PDB entry 6W8D | X-ray diffraction, 2.60 A resolution | chains D and C of the 6 polymer chains in the assembly

[Chain D]
Molecule: DNA (cytosine-5)-methyltransferase 3A
Source organism: Homo sapiens
Notes: EC 2.1.1.37
UniProt: Q9Y6K1 (DNM3A_HUMAN); residue numbers follow UniProt; this construct covers 628-912
Chain sequence (285 residues; each row starts with the number of its first residue):
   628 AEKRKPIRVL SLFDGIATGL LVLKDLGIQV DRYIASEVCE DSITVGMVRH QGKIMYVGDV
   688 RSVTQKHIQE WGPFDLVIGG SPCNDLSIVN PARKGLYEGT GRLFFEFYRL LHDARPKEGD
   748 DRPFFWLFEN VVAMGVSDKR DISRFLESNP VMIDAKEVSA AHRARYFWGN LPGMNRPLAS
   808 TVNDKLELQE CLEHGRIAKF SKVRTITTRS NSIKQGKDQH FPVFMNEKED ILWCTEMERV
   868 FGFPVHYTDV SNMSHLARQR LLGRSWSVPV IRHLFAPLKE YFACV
Sequence notes: engineered mutation His882 (Arg in Q9Y6K1)
Small-molecule neighbours: S-adenosylhomocysteine (SAH): Phe640, Asp641, Gly642, Ile643, Thr645, Ser663, Glu664, Val665, Cys666, Ser669, Gly685, Asp686, Val687, Arg688, Gly707, Ser708, Pro709, Leu730, Arg891, Ser892, Trp893
Curated features (UniProtKB/Swiss-Prot):
  - active site: Cys710
  - binding site (S-adenosyl-L-methionine): Asp641 to Thr645, Glu664, Asp686 to Arg688, Arg891 to Trp893
  - modified residue: Cys710 (S-methylcysteine)
  - natural variant: Leu648 (L648P: In TBRS), Gly699 (G699D: In a patient with chronic myelomonocytic leukemia), Pro700 (P700L: In TBRS), Phe731 (deletion: In a patient with chronic myelomonocytic leukemia), Arg749 (R749C: In TBRS), Arg771 (R771Q: In TBRS; uncertain significance), Val778 (V778G: In TBRS; uncertain significance), Asn838 (N838D: In TBRS), His882 (R882H: In TBRS and AML; this construct carries the variant), Phe902 (F902S: In TBRS), Pro904 (P904L: In TBRS)
  - mutagenesis: Phe732 (F732A: Loss of activity due to the incapacity to bind the regulatory subunit DNMT3L)

[Chain C]
Molecule: DNA (cytosine-5)-methyltransferase 3-like
Source organism: Homo sapiens
UniProt: Q9UJW3 (DNM3L_HUMAN); numbering as in UniProt (aligned over 178-386)
Chain sequence (209 residues; each row starts with the number of its first residue):
   178 MFETVPVWRR QPVRVLSLFE DIKKELTSLG FLESGSDPGQ LKHVVDVTDT VRKDVEEWGP
   238 FDLVYGATPP LGHTCDRPPS WYLFQFHRLL QYARPKPGSP RPFFWMFVDN LVLNKEDLDV
   298 ASRFLEMEPV TIPDVHGGSL QNAVRVWSNI PAIRSRHWAL VSEEELSLLA QNKQSSKLAA
   358 KWPTKLVKNC FLPLREYFKY FSTELTSSL
Not modelled in the structure: 178-186, 209-214, 251-252, 314-316, 354-357, 379-386
Curated features (UniProtKB/Swiss-Prot):
  - mutagenesis: Phe261 (F261A: Loss of binding to DNMT3A)

[Chain D / chain C interface]
Contacting residue pairs - 28 pairs, chain D then chain C:
  Arg688(D) with Arg300(C)
  Gln692(D) with Glu303(C)
  Tyr724(D) with Pro255(C), hydrophobic; Ser257(C), hydrogen bond (backbone-side chain); Trp258(C); Phe261(C), hydrophobic; Gln262(C)
  Arg729(D) with Ser257(C), hydrogen bond; Asp294(C), salt bridge
  Phe732(D) with Phe261(C), hydrophobic; Phe301(C)
  Glu733(D) with Arg300(C), salt bridge; Phe301(C)
  Tyr735(D) with His264(C), hydrogen bond; Arg265(C), hydrogen bond (side chain-backbone)
  Arg736(D) with Arg300(C); Phe301(C)
  His739(D) with Gln268(C)
  Arg771(D) with Thr225(C), hydrogen bond (side chain-backbone); Asp226(C), salt bridge; Thr227(C); Arg265(C), hydrogen bond (backbone-side chain); Tyr269(C), hydrogen bond (backbone-side chain)
  Phe772(D) with Phe261(C); Gln262(C); Arg265(C)
  Glu774(D) with Arg229(C), salt bridge; Tyr269(C)
Also at the interface, not in a pair above, chain D (14 interface residues in all): Arg767, Asp768
Also at the interface, not in a pair above, chain C (19 interface residues in all): Val228, Val297

[In short]
14 residues of chain D and 19 residues of chain C are in contact, with 7 hydrogen bonds and 4 salt bridges.
Polar contacts include Arg729(D)-Asp294(C), Glu733(D)-Arg300(C) and Arg771(D)-Asp226(C). Chain D binds
S-adenosylhomocysteine.
Chain D is DNA (cytosine-5)-methyltransferase 3A and chain C is DNA (cytosine-5)-methyltransferase 3-like,
both from Homo sapiens; the structure, Structure of DNMT3A (R882H) in complex with CGT DNA, was determined by
X-ray diffraction (same publication as 6W89, 6W8B and 6W8J).
